Entry 8S6G (X-ray diffraction, 1.21 A resolution); this record covers chain A.

== Chain A ==
Name: FAD-binding domain-containing protein
Organism: Alternaria alternata
Reference sequence: A0A177D2A1 (A0A177D2A1_ALTAL); numbering as in UniProt (aligned over 32-509)
Sequence (487 residues; numbered 32 to 518; the number before each row is that of its first residue):
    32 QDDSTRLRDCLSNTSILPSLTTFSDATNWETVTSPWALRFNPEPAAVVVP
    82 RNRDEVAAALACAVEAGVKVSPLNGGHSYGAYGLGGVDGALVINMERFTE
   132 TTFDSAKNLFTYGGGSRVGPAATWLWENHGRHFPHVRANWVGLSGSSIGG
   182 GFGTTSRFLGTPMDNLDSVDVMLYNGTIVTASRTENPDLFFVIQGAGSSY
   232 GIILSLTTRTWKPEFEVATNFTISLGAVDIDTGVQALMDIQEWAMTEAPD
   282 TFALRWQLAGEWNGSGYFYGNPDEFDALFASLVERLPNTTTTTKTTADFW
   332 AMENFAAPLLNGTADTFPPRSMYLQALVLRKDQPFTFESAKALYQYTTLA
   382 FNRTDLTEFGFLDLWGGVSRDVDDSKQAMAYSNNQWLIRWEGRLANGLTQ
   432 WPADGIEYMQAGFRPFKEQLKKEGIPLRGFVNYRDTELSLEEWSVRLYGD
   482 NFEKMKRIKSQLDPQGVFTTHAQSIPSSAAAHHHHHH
Not modelled in the structure: 32-34, 510-518
Cystine bridges: Cys41-Cys93
Glycans and other covalent adducts: flavin-adenine dinucleotide (FAD) linked to His108; N-acetylglucosamine (NAG) linked to Asn206, Asn251, Asn342, Asn383
Differences from the reference sequence: conflict Thr58 (Ile in A0A177D2A1), Glu315 (Lys in A0A177D2A1); expression tag (510-518)
Ligand contacts: FAD (flavin-adenine dinucleotide): Trp67, Ser102, Pro103, Leu104, Asn105, Gly106, Gly107, Ser109, Tyr110, Tyr113, Gly114, Met126, Gly145, Val167, Arg168, Ala169, Val172, Gly173, Ser175, Gly176, Ser177, Ile179, Gly182, Phe183, Gly228, Ser229, Gly232, Ile233, Ile234, Phe348, Phe461, Asn463, Tyr464, His502

== In short ==
Covalently linked flavin-adenine dinucleotide: at His108. N-acetylglucosamine is covalently linked to Asn206,
Asn251, Asn342 and Asn383.
Chain A is FAD-binding domain-containing protein (Alternaria alternata); the structure, Carbohydrate active
oxidoreductase from Alternaria alternata, was determined by X-ray diffraction, deposited together with 8S6S,
8S71 and 9FFE.
